3H1L - chains C and R of the 20 polymer chains in the assembly; structure by X-ray diffraction, 3.21 A resolution.

[Chain C]
Protein: Cytochrome b
Organism: Gallus gallus
Notes: EC 1.10.2.2
Reference sequence: P18946 (CYB_CHICK); residue numbers follow UniProt; this construct covers 1-380
Chain sequence (380 residues; numbered 1 to 380; the number before each row is that of its first residue):
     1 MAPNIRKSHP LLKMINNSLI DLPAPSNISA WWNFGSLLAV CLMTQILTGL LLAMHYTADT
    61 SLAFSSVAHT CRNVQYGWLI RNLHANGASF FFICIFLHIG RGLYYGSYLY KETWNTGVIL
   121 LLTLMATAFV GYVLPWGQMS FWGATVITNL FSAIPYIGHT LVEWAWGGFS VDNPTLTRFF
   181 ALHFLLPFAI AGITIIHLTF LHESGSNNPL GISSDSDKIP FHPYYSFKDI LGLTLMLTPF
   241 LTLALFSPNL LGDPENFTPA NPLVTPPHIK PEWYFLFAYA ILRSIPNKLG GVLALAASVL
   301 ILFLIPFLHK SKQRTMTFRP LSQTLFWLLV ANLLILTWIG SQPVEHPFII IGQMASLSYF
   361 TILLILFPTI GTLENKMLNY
Metal / ion sites: heme Fe site 1: H84, H183; heme Fe site 2: H98, H197
Ligand contacts:
  - ascochlorin (3H1; 3-chloro-4,6-dihydroxy-2-methyl-5-{(2E,4E)-3-methyl-5-[(1R,2R,6R)-1,2,6-trimethyl-3-oxocyclohexyl]penta-2,4-dien-1-yl}benzaldehyde), molecule 1: L19, L22, I28, W32, S36, A39, V40, L198, L201, H202, S206, F221, Y225, D229, I230
  - ascochlorin (3H1), molecule 2: L122, M125, A126, F129, Y132, W142, G143, V146, I147, L150, I269, P271, F275, A278, Y279, L282, L295
  - heme (HEM), molecule 1: W32, F34, G35, S36, L38, A39, I95, H98, I99, R101, S107, Y110, T113, W114, G117, V118, L120, L121, I190, T194, H197, L198, L201, S206, N207, L302
  - heme (HEM), molecule 2: Q45, I46, G49, L50, L52, A53, Y56, V67, R81, H84, A85, A88, L124, T127, A128, G131, Y132, L134, P135, F180, H183, F184, P187, I190, E272, Y274
UniProt features mapped onto this chain:
  - binding site (heme b): H84, H98, H183, H197
  - binding site (a ubiquinone): H202
Reported in the primary citation:
  - binding site for ascochlorin: H202, S206, F221, D229, E272
  - conformationally variable residues (side-chain flip): E272

[Chain R]
Protein: Cytochrome b-c1 complex subunit Rieske, mitochondrial
Organism: Gallus gallus
Notes: EC 1.10.2.2; fragment: sequence database residues 77-272
Reference sequence: Q5ZLR5 (UCRI_CHICK); residues 1-196 here correspond to UniProt positions 77-272 (UniProt number = residue number + 76)
Chain sequence (196 residues; numbered 1 to 196; the number before each row is that of its first residue):
     1 VHNDVTVPDF SAYRREDVMD ATTSSQTSSE DRKGFSYLVT ATACVATAYA AKNVVTQFIS
    61 SLSASADVLA LSKIEIKLSD IPEGKNVAFK WRGKPLFVRH RTQAEINQEA EVDVSKLRDP
   121 QHDLDRVKKP EWVILVGVCT HLGCVPIANS GDFGGYYCPC HGSHYDASGR IRKGPAPYNL
   181 EVPTYQFVGD DLVVVG
Disulfide bonds: C144-C160
Metal / ion sites: 2Fe-2S cluster Fe: C139, H141, C158, H161
Ligand contacts: 2Fe-2S cluster (FES): C139, H141, L142, G143, C144, C158, C160, H161, G162, S163, P175
UniProt features mapped onto this chain:
  - binding site ([2Fe-2S] cluster): C139, H141, L142, C158, H161, S163
Reported in the primary citation:
  - binding site for ascochlorin: H161

[Interface between chain C and chain R]
Residue-residue contacts (49):
  F141(C) - K94(R)
  W142(C) - G143(R)
  W142(C) - C144(R)  hydrophobic
  W142(C) - V145(R)  hydrophobic
  T145(C) - K94(R)
  T145(C) - L142(R)
  T145(C) - G143(R)
  V146(C) - L142(R)
  V146(C) - C144(R)  hydrophobic
  V146(C) - H161(R)
  N149(C) - L142(R)
  N149(C) - G143(R)
  L150(C) - L142(R)  hydrophobic
  E163(C) - S63(R)
  E163(C) - A64(R)
  W164(C) - I59(R)  hydrophobic
  G167(C) - L62(R)
  G167(C) - S63(R)
  G167(C) - A64(R)
  R178(C) - L62(R)  hydrogen bond (side chain-backbone)
  P262(C) - P95(R)
  L263(C) - K90(R)
  L263(C) - P95(R)  hydrophobic
  L263(C) - V145(R)
  T265(C) - C144(R)
  T265(C) - V145(R)  hydrogen bond (side chain-backbone)
  T265(C) - P159(R)
  T265(C) - C160(R)
  P266(C) - P159(R)
  P267(C) - I147(R)  hydrophobic
  P267(C) - P159(R)
  I269(C) - P159(R)
  I269(C) - C160(R)  hydrophobic
  Y279(C) - C160(R)  hydrogen bond (side chain-backbone)
  Y279(C) - H161(R)
  L282(C) - H161(R)
  R283(C) - C160(R)
  R283(C) - H161(R)
  P286(C) - R118(R)
  P286(C) - G174(R)
  P286(C) - P175(R)
  N287(C) - P175(R)
  K288(C) - T140(R)  hydrogen bond (side chain-backbone)
  K288(C) - H141(R)  hydrogen bond (side chain-backbone)
  K288(C) - P175(R)  hydrogen bond (backbone-backbone)
  K288(C) - P177(R)
  V344(C) - Y157(R)
  V344(C) - H161(R)
  V344(C) - G162(R)
Other interface residues (no listed pair), chain C (27 interface residues in all): S152, G168, S170, I285
Other interface residues (no listed pair), chain R (25 interface residues in all): S65, G93

[Overview]
The interface between chain C and chain R involves 27 residues on one side and 25 on the other; the contacts
include 6 hydrogen bonds. Polar pairs include R178(C)-L62(R), T265(C)-V145(R) and Y279(C)-C160(R). From the
paper: a binding site for ascochlorin at H202(C), S206(C) and H161(R) among others; conformational variability
at E272(C).
Here chain C is Cytochrome b and chain R is Cytochrome b-c1 complex subunit Rieske, mitochondrial, both from
Gallus gallus. Entry 3H1L (Chicken cytochrome BC1 complex with ascochlorin bound at QO and QI sites) was
determined by X-ray diffraction.
